7JFR - chains B and E of the 7 polymer chains in the assembly; structure by X-ray diffraction, 2.35 A resolution.

Chain B:
Name: Tubulin beta-2B chain
From: Bos taurus
UniProtKB: Q6B856 (TBB2B_BOVIN); the author numbering skips numbers that UniProt does not, so the offset changes along the chain: 1-42 = UniProt 1-42; 45-360 = UniProt 43-358; 369-455 = UniProt 359-445
Sequence (445 residues; numbered 1 to 455; 10 numbers in that range are skipped by the numbering (no residue carries them; nothing is unmodelled there); the number before each row is that of its first residue):
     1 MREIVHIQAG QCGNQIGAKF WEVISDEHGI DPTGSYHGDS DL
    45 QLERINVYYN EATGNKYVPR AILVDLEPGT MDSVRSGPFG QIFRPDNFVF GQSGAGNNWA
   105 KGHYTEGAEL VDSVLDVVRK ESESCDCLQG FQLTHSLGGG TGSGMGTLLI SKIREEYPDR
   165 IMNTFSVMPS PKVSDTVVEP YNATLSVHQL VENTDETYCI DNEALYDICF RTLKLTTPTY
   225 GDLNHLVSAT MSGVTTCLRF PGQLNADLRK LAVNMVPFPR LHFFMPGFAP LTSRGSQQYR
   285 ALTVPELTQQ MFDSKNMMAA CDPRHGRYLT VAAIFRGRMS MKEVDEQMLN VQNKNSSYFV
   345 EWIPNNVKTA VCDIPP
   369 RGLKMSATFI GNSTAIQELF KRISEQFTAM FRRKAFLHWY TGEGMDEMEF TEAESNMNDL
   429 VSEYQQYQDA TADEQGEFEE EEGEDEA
Unresolved in the structure: 439-455
Swiss-Prot annotation at these positions:
  - motif: Met1 to Ile4 (MREI motif)
  - binding site (GTP): Gln11, Glu71, Ser140, Gly144, Thr145, Gly146, Asn206, Asn228
  - binding site (Mg(2+)): Glu71
  - modified residue: Ser40 (Phosphoserine), Thr57 (Phosphothreonine), Lys60 (N6-acetyllysine), Ser174 (Phosphoserine), Thr287 (Phosphothreonine), Thr292 (Phosphothreonine), Arg320 (Omega-N-methylarginine), Glu448 (5-glutamyl polyglutamate)
  - cross-link (Glycyl lysine isopeptide (Lys-Gly)): Lys60 (interchain with G-Cter in ubiquitin), Lys326 (interchain with G-Cter in ubiquitin)
Ion coordination: Mg2+ site 1 near Gln11 (its only coordinating residue here); Mg2+ site 2 near Glu113 (its only coordinating residue here)
Residues lining bound ligands: GDP (guanosine-5'-diphosphate): Ala9, Gly10, Gln11, Cys12, Gln15, Ile16, Asp69, Ala99, Asn101, Ser140, Gly142, Gly143, Gly144, Thr145, Gly146, Val171, Pro173, Val177, Ser178, Glu183, Asn206, Tyr224, Leu227, Asn228

Chain E:
Name: Stathmin-4
From: Rattus norvegicus
UniProtKB: P63043 (STMN4_RAT), isoform P63043-3; residues 6-143 here correspond to UniProt positions 77-214 (UniProt number = residue number + 71)
Sequence (138 residues; numbered 6 to 143; the number before each row is that of its first residue):
     6 MEVIELNKCT SGQSFEVILK PPSFDGVPEF NASLPRRRDP SLEEIQKKLE AAEERRKYQE
    66 AELLKHLAEK REHEREVIQK AIEENNNFIK MAKEKLAQKM ESNKENREAH LAAMLERLQE
   126 KDKHAEEVRK NKELKEEA
Unresolved in the structure: 29-43
Swiss-Prot annotation at these positions:
  - modified residue: Ser19 (Phosphoserine)

Interface between chain B and chain E:
Residue-residue contacts - 24 pairs, chain B then chain E:
  Tyr108(B) with His78(E), hydrogen bond; Glu79(E); Val82(E), hydrophobic; Ile83(E)
  Leu152(B) with Glu79(E)
  Ser155(B) with Leu72(E); Arg76(E), hydrogen bond
  Lys156(B) with Arg76(E); Glu79(E), salt bridge
  Arg158(B) with Leu68(E); Leu72(E)
  Glu159(B) with Leu69(E); Leu72(E); Arg76(E), salt bridge
  Pro162(B) with Glu65(E)
  Thr409(B) with Glu89(E)
  Glu411(B) with Val82(E); Ala86(E)
  Gly412(B) with Val82(E); Lys85(E); Ala86(E)
  Met413(B) with Val82(E)
  Asp414(B) with Lys85(E), salt bridge
  Glu417(B) with His78(E), salt bridge
Also at the interface, not in a pair above, chain B (17 interface residues in all): His107, Thr109, Asn197, Gly410
Also at the interface, not in a pair above, chain E (14 interface residues in all): Lys75, Asn90

Summary:
Chain B and chain E form an interface of 17 and 14 residues respectively, with 2 hydrogen bonds and 4 salt
bridges. Among the polar pairs are Lys156(B)-Glu79(E), Glu159(B)-Arg76(E) and Asp414(B)-Lys85(E). Chain B
binds GDP.
Here chain B is Tubulin beta-2B chain (Bos taurus) and chain E is Stathmin-4 (Rattus norvegicus). Entry 7JFR
(Auristatin bound to tubulin) was determined by X-ray diffraction.
